PDB entry 7QNU | X-ray diffraction, 1.64 A resolution | chain A

== Chain A ==
Protein: Histone-lysine N-methyltransferase SMYD3
Organism: Homo sapiens
Notes: EC 2.1.1.354
UniProtKB: Q9H7B4 (SMYD3_HUMAN); residues 1-428 here = UniProt positions 1-428
Amino-acid sequence (431 residues; numbered -2 to 428; the number before each row is that of its first residue; numbers below 1 keep their minus sign (Gly-2 is residue -2)):
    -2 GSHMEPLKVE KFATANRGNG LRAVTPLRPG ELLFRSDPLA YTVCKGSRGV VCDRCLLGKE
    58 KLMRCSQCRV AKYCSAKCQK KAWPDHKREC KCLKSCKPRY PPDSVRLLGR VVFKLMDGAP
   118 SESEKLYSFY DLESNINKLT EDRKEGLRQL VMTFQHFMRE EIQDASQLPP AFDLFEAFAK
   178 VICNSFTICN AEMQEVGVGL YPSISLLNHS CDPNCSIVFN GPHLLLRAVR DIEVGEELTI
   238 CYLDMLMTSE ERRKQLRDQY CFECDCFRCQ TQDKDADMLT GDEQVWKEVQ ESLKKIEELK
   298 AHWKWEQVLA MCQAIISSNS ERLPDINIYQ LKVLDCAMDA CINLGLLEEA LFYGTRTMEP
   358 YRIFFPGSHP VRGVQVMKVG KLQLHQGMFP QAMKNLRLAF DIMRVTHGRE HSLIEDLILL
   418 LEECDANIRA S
Not modelled in the structure: -2 to 2
Sequence notes: expression tag (-2 to 0); engineered mutation Asn13 (Lys in Q9H7B4), Arg140 (Lys in Q9H7B4)
Metal / ion sites: Zn2+ site 1: Cys49, Cys52, Cys71, Cys75; Zn2+ site 2: Cys62, Cys65, His83, Cys87; Zn2+ site 3: Cys208, Cys261, Cys263, Cys266
Residues lining bound ligands:
  - benzoyl-formic acid (173): Leu4, Leu29, Leu30, Phe31, Arg32, Lys122
  - S-adenosylmethionine (SAM): Asn13, Arg14, Gly15, Asn16, Tyr124, Glu130, Asn132, Cys180, Asn181, Ser202, Leu203, Leu204, Asn205, His206, Tyr239, Tyr257, Phe259
Curated features (UniProtKB/Swiss-Prot):
  - zinc finger: Cys49 to Cys87 (MYND-type)
  - binding site (S-adenosyl-L-methionine): Arg14 to Asn16, Tyr124, Asn132, Asn181, Asn205, His206, Tyr239, Phe259
  - binding site (Zn(2+)): Cys49, Cys52, Cys62, Cys65, Cys71, Cys75, His83, Cys87
  - modified residue: Met1 (N-acetylmethionine), Thr22 (Phosphothreonine)

== Overview ==
Chain A binds S-adenosylmethionine and benzoyl-formic acid. The Zn2+ site 1 is built by Cys49, Cys52, Cys71
and Cys75. Cys62, Cys65, His83 and Cys87 coordinate Zn2+ site 2. Curated annotation (UniProt) lists 10
S-adenosyl-L-methionine-binding residues and 8 Zn2+-binding residues.
Chain A is Histone-lysine N-methyltransferase SMYD3 (Homo sapiens); the structure, SMYD3 in complex with
fragment FL08619, was determined by X-ray diffraction, deposited together with 8OWO, 7QNR and 7QLB.
